Entry 3UBQ (X-ray diffraction, 2.00 A resolution); this record covers chains A and F of the 6 polymer chains in the assembly.

Chain A:
Name: hemagglutinin HA1
Source organism: Influenza A virus
Notes: fragment: Ectodomain HA1, residues 18-344
Reference sequence: C3W5S1 (C3W5S1_I09A0); the construct lacks a stretch of the UniProt sequence, so the offset changes along the chain: 11-55 = UniProt 18-62; 56-83 = UniProt 64-91; 84-90 = UniProt 93-99; 91-116 = UniProt 101-126; 3 more segments
Chain sequence (329 residues; numbered 9 to 329 plus 8 insertion-coded residues; the number before each row is that of its first residue; a row labelled like 116A-116C holds insertion residues (116A, then the next letters in order)):
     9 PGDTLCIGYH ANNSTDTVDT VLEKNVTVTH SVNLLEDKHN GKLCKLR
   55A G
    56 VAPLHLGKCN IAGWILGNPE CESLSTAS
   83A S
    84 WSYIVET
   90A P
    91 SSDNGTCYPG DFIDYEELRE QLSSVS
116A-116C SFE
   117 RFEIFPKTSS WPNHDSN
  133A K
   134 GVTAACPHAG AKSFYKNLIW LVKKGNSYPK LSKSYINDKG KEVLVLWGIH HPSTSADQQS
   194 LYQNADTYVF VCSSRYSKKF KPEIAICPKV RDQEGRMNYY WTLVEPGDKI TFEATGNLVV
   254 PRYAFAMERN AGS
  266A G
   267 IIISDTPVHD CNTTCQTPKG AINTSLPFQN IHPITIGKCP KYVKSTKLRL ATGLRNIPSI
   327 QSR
Unresolved in the structure: 9-10, 326-329
Disulfides: Cys-52/Cys-277, Cys-64/Cys-76, Cys-97/Cys-139, Cys-281/Cys-305
Covalent attachments: N-acetylglucosamine (NAG) linked to Asn-94, Asn-289
Sequence notes: expression tag (9-10); engineered mutation Cys-205 (Gly219 in C3W5S1), Cys-220 (Arg234 in C3W5S1)
From the paper describing this entry:
  - mutagenesis - G205C/R220C: increased stability (proposed by the authors, not directly observed)
  - mutagenesis - T200A: increased binding to glycan array (citing earlier work)
  - mutagenesis - D225G: increased binding to alpha2-3-linked glycans (citing earlier work)
  - mutagenesis - D225G: decreased binding to alpha2-6-linked glycans (citing earlier work)

Chain F:
Name: hemagglutinin HA2
Source organism: Influenza a virus
Notes: fragment: Ectodomain HA2, residues 345-520
Reference sequence: C3W5S1 (C3W5S1_I09A0); residues 1-174 here correspond to UniProt positions 345-518 (UniProt number = residue number + 344)
Chain sequence (177 residues; each row starts with the number of its first residue):
     1 GLFGAIAGFI EGGWTGMVDG WYGYHHQNEQ GSGYAADLKS TQNAIDEITN KVNSVIEKMN
    61 TQFTAVGKEF NHLEKRIENL NKKVDDGFLD IWTYNAELLV LLENERTLDY HDSNVKNLYE
   121 KVRSQLKNNA KEIGNGCFEF YHKCDNTCME SVKNGTYDYP KYSEEAKLNR EEIDSGR
Unresolved in the structure: 171-177
Disulfides: Cys-144/Cys-148
Sequence notes: expression tag (175-177)

Chain A / chain F interface:
Pairs across the interface (12):
  Thr-28(A) with Asn-50(F)
  Val-29(A) with Asn-50(F), hydrogen bond (backbone-side chain); Lys-51(F), hydrogen bond (backbone-backbone); Ser-54(F)
  Leu-30(A) with Glu-47(F); Asn-50(F), hydrogen bond (backbone-side chain); Tyr-110(F), hydrophobic
  Glu-31(A) with Asn-50(F)
  Lys-32(A) with Asn-50(F); Ser-54(F), hydrogen bond
  Lys-310(A) with Asn-60(F); Gln-62(F), hydrogen bond

Overview:
6 residues of chain A and 7 residues of chain F are in contact, with 5 hydrogen bonds. Polar pairs include
Val-29(A)/Asn-50(F), Leu-30(A)/Asn-50(F) and Lys-32(A)/Ser-54(F). N-acetylglucosamine is covalently linked to
Asn-94(A) and Asn-289(A). From the paper: G205C/R220C of chain A increase stability; T200A of chain A
increases binding to glycan array.
Here chain A is hemagglutinin HA1 (Influenza A virus) and chain F is hemagglutinin HA2 (Influenza a virus).
Entry 3UBQ (Influenza hemagglutinin from the 2009 pandemic in complex with ligand 3SLN) was determined by
X-ray diffraction, deposited together with 3UBE, 3UBJ and 3UBN.
